1U3V - chains A and B; structure by X-ray diffraction, 1.65 A resolution.

Chain A (and B):
Molecule: Alcohol dehydrogenase beta chain
Source organism: Homo sapiens
Notes: EC 1.1.1.1; chain B of this document is another copy of the same molecule, construct and numbering; everything in this record applies to it too
Reference sequence: P00325 (ADHB_HUMAN); residue numbers follow UniProt; this construct covers 1-374
Chain sequence (374 residues; row label = number of the first residue in the row):
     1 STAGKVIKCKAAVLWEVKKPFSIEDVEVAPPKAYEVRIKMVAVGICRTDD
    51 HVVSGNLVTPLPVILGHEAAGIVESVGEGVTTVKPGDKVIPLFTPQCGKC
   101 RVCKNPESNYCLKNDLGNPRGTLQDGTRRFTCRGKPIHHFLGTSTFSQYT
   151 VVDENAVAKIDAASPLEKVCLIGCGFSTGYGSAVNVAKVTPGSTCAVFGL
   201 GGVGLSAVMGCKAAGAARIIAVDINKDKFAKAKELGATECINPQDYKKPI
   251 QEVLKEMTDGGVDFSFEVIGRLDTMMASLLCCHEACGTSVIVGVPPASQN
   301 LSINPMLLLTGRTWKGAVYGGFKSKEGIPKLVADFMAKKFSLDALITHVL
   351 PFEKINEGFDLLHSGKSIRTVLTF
Bound ions: Zn2+ site 1: C46, H67, C174 (together with heptylformamide); Zn2+ site 2: C97, C100, C103, C111
Ligand contacts:
  - heptylformamide (HPL): C46, T48, L57, H67, F93, L116, L141, C174, V294, V318
  - NAD (nicotinamide-adenine-dinucleotide): C46, R47, T48, H51, F93, C174, T178, G199, L200, G201, G202, V203, G204, V222, D223, I224, N225, K228, V268, I269, G270, R271, T274, V292, G293, V294, A317, V318, Y319, L362, R369

How chain A and chain B interact:
Contacting residue pairs (84):
  R101(A) - T258(B)  hydrogen bond (side chain-backbone)
  R101(A) - D259(B)  hydrogen bond (side chain-backbone)
  R101(A) - G261(B)  hydrogen bond (side chain-backbone)
  R101(A) - D263(B)  salt bridge
  R101(A) - H283(B)
  V102(A) - H283(B)
  V102(A) - A285(B)  hydrophobic
  N105(A) - C286(B)
  S108(A) - A285(B)
  S108(A) - C286(B)
  Y110(A) - E284(B)
  Y110(A) - A285(B)  hydrophobic
  Y110(A) - T310(B)
  T258(A) - R101(B)  hydrogen bond (backbone-side chain)
  D259(A) - R101(B)  hydrogen bond (backbone-side chain)
  G261(A) - R101(B)  hydrogen bond (backbone-side chain)
  D263(A) - R101(B)  salt bridge
  L272(A) - P305(B)  hydrophobic
  M275(A) - P305(B)  hydrophobic
  H283(A) - R101(B)
  H283(A) - V102(B)
  E284(A) - Y110(B)
  A285(A) - V102(B)  hydrophobic
  A285(A) - S108(B)
  A285(A) - Y110(B)  hydrophobic
  C286(A) - R101(B)
  C286(A) - N105(B)
  C286(A) - S108(B)
  I291(A) - L308(B)  hydrophobic
  I291(A) - L309(B)
  V292(A) - L309(B)
  G293(A) - L309(B)
  V294(A) - L309(B)  hydrophobic
  P295(A) - P305(B)  hydrophobic
  S298(A) - N304(B)
  Q299(A) - P305(B)
  N300(A) - S302(B)  hydrogen bond
  N300(A) - I303(B)
  N300(A) - N304(B)
  L301(A) - L301(B)
  L301(A) - S302(B)
  L301(A) - I303(B)  hydrogen bond (backbone-backbone)
  L301(A) - P305(B)  hydrophobic
  S302(A) - N300(B)  hydrogen bond
  S302(A) - L301(B)
  I303(A) - N300(B)
  I303(A) - L301(B)  hydrogen bond (backbone-backbone)
  N304(A) - S298(B)
  N304(A) - N300(B)  hydrogen bond
  P305(A) - L272(B)  hydrophobic
  P305(A) - M275(B)  hydrophobic
  P305(A) - P295(B)  hydrophobic
  P305(A) - Q299(B)
  P305(A) - L301(B)  hydrophobic
  L308(A) - I291(B)  hydrophobic
  L308(A) - W314(B)  hydrophobic
  L308(A) - G316(B)  hydrogen bond (backbone-backbone)
  L308(A) - A317(B)
  L309(A) - I291(B)
  L309(A) - V292(B)
  L309(A) - G293(B)
  L309(A) - V294(B)  hydrophobic
  L309(A) - G316(B)
  L309(A) - A317(B)  hydrogen bond (backbone-backbone)
  L309(A) - V318(B)  hydrogen bond (backbone-backbone)
  T310(A) - Y110(B)
  G311(A) - G316(B)
  R312(A) - K315(B)
  R312(A) - G316(B)  hydrogen bond (backbone-backbone)
  T313(A) - T313(B)
  T313(A) - W314(B)
  T313(A) - K315(B)
  W314(A) - L308(B)  hydrophobic
  W314(A) - T313(B)
  W314(A) - W314(B)  hydrogen bond (backbone-backbone)
  K315(A) - R312(B)
  K315(A) - T313(B)
  G316(A) - L308(B)  hydrogen bond (backbone-backbone)
  G316(A) - L309(B)
  G316(A) - G311(B)
  G316(A) - R312(B)  hydrogen bond (backbone-backbone)
  A317(A) - L308(B)
  A317(A) - L309(B)  hydrogen bond (backbone-backbone)
  V318(A) - L309(B)  hydrogen bond (backbone-backbone)
Also at the interface, not in a pair above, chain A (44 interface residues in all): L112, T194, G260, V262, M306
Also at the interface, not in a pair above, chain B (44 interface residues in all): L112, T194, G260, V262, M306

Overview:
The chain A/chain B interface involves 44 residues from each chain, with 20 hydrogen bonds and 2 salt bridges.
Polar contacts include R101(A)-D263(B), R101(A)-T258(B) and R101(A)-D259(B). Ligands of chain A: NAD and
heptylformamide. C46(A), H67(A) and C174(A) form the Zn2+ site 1.
Both chains are Alcohol dehydrogenase beta chain (Homo sapiens). Entry 1U3V (Crystal Structure of Human
Alcohol Dehydrogenase Beta-1-Beta-1 Isoform Complexed with N-Heptylformamide) was determined by X-ray
diffraction (same publication as 1U3T, 1U3U and 1U3W).
